7ZN4 - chains e and c of the 6 polymer chains in the assembly; structure by electron microscopy, 4.32 A resolution (low resolution: residue-level contacts below are approximate; hydrogen-bond / salt-bridge calls are withheld).

Chain e:
Name: Probable central straight fiber
From: Escherichia phage T5
Reference sequence: Q6QGF0 (FIBC_BPT5); residues 1-688 here = UniProt positions 1-688
Amino-acid sequence (688 residues; each row starts with the number of its first residue):
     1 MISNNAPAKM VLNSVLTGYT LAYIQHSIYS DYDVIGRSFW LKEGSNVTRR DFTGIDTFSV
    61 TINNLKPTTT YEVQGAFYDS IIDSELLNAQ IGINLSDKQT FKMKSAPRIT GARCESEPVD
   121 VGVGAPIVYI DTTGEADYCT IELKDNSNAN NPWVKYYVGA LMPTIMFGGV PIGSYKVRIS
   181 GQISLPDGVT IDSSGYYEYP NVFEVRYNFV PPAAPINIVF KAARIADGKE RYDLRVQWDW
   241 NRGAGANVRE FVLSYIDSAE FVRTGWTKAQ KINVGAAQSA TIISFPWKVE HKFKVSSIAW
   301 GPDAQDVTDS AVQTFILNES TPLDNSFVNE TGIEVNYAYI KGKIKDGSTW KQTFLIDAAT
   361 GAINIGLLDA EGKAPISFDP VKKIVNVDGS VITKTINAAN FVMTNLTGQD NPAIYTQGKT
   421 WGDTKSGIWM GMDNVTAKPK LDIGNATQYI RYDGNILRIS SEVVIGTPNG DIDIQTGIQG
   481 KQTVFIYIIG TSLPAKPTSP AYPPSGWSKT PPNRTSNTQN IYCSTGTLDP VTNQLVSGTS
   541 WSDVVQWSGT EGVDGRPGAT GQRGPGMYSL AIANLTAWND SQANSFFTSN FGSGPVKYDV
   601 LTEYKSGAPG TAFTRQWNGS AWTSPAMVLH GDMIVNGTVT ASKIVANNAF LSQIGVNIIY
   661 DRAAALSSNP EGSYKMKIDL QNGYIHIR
Not modelled in the structure: 225-231, 552-561
What the authors report for this chain:
  - conformationally variable residues (order/disorder transition): Met-567 to Asn-618

Chain c:
Name: Probable baseplate hub protein
From: Escherichia phage T5
Reference sequence: Q6QGE9 (BPPB3_BPT5); numbering as in UniProt (aligned over 1-949)
Amino-acid sequence (949 residues; numbered 1 to 949; the number before each row is that of its first residue):
     1 MKKILDSAKN YLNTHDKLKT ACLIALELPS SSGSAATYIY LTDYFRDVTY NGILYRSGKV
    61 KSISSHKQNR QLSIGSLSFT ITGTAEDEVL KLVQNGVSFL DRGITIHQAI INEEGNILPV
   121 DPDTDGPLLF FRGRITGGGI KDNVNTSGIG TSVITWNCSN QFYDFDRVNG RYTDDASHRG
   181 LEVVNGTLQP SNGAKRPEYQ EDYGFFHSNK STTILAKYQV KEERYKLQSK KKLFGLSRSY
   241 SLKKYYETVT KEVDLDFNLA AKFIPVVYGV QKIPGIPIFA DTELNNPNIV YVVYAFAEGE
   301 IDGFLDFYIG DSPMICFDET DSDTRTCFGR KKIVGDTMHR LAAGTSTSQP SVHGQEYKYN
   361 DGNGDIRIWT FHGKPDQTAA QVLVDIAKKK GFYLQNQNGN GPEYWDSRYK LLDTAYAIVR
   421 FTINENRTEI PEISAEVQGK KVKVYNSDGT IKADKTSLNG IWQLMDYLTS DRYGADITLD
   481 QFPLQKVISE AKILDIIDES YQTSWQPYWR YVGWNDPLSE NRQIVQLNTI LDTSESVFKN
   541 VQGILESFGG AINNLSGEYR ITVEKYSTNP LRINFLDTYG DLDLSDTTGR NKFNSVQASL
   601 VDPALSWKTN SITFYNSKFK EQDKGLDKKL QLSFANITNY YTARSYADRE LKKSRYSRTL
   661 SFSVPYKFIG IEPNDPIAFT YERYGWKDKF FLVDEVENTR DGKINLVLQE YGEDVFINSE
   721 QVDNSGNDIP DISNNVLPPR DFKYTPTPGG VVGAIGKNGE LSWLPSLTNN VVYYSIAHSG
   781 HVNPYIVQQL ENNPNERMIQ EIIGEPAGLA IFELRAVDIN GRRSSPVTLS VDLNSAKNLS
   841 VVSNFRVVNT ASGDVTEFVG PDVKLAWDKI PEEEIIPEIY YTLEIYDSQD RMLRSVRIED
   901 VYTYDYLLTY NKADFALLNS GALGINRKLR FRIRAEGENG EQSVGWATI
Not modelled in the structure: 1-735

How chain e and chain c interact:
Contacting residue pairs - 14 pairs, chain e then chain c:
  Met-1(e) / Gln-889(c)
  Met-1(e) / Asp-890(c)
  Asn-513(e) / Leu-908(c)
  Asn-513(e) / Thr-909(c)
  Arg-514(e) / Asp-862(c)
  Arg-514(e) / Lys-864(c)
  Arg-514(e) / Asp-905(c)
  Arg-514(e) / Leu-907(c)
  Thr-515(e) / Leu-907(c)
  Ser-516(e) / Asp-905(c)
  Trp-547(e) / Pro-861(c)
  Gly-549(e) / Asn-849(c)
  Gly-549(e) / Val-859(c)
  Thr-550(e) / Val-859(c)
Interface residues without a listed pair, chain c (14 interface residues in all): Gly-860, Ser-888, Lys-912

In short:
Chain e and chain c form an interface of 8 and 14 residues respectively. The paper reports conformational
variability at Met-567(e).
Here chain e is Probable central straight fiber and chain c is Probable baseplate hub protein, both from
Escherichia phage T5. Entry 7ZN4 (Tail tip of siphophage T5 : bent fibre after interaction with its bacterial
receptor FhuA) was determined by electron microscopy, deposited together with 7QG9, 7ZHJ, 7ZN2, 7ZQB and 7ZQP.
